PDB entry 3M6S | X-ray diffraction, 2.80 A resolution | chains A and E of the 6 polymer chains in the assembly

# Chain A (and E)
Protein: Hemagglutinin
Source organism: Influenza A virus
Notes: fragment: Hemagglutinin HA1; chain E of this document is another copy of the same molecule, construct and numbering; everything in this record applies to it too
UniProtKB: C5MV42 (C5MV42_9INFA); residues 1-327 here correspond to UniProt positions 18-344 (UniProt number = residue number + 17)
Sequence (331 residues; numbered -3 to 327; the number before each row is that of its first residue; numbers below 1 keep their minus sign (Ala-3 is residue -3)):
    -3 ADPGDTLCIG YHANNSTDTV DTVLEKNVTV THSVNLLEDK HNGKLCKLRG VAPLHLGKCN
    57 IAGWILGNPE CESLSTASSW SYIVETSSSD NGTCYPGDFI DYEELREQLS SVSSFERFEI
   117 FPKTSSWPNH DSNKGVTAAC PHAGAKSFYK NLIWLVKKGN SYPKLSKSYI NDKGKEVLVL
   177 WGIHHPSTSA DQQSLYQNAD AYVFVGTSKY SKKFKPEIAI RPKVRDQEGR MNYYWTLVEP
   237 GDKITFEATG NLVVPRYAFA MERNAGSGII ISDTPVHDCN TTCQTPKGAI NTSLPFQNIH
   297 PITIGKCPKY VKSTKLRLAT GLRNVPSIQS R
Unresolved in the structure: -3, 323-327 (chain E: -3 to -1, 323-327)
Sequence notes: expression tag (-3 to 0)
Disulfide bonds: Cys42-Cys275, Cys55-Cys67, Cys90-Cys136, Cys279-Cys303
Covalent attachments: N-acetylglucosamine (NAG) linked to Asn87
What the authors report for this chain:
  - post-translational modification sites: Asn23, Asn87, Asn276
  - mutagenesis - D222G, D222N: unchanged binding to alpha2-6
  - mutagenesis - D222G, D222N: increased binding to sulfated alpha2-3 sialylglycans

# How chain A and chain E interact
Pairs across the interface - 15 pairs, chain A then chain E:
  Asp94(A) - Lys205(E)
  Lys211(A) - Lys211(E)
  Glu213(A) - Lys208(E)
  Glu213(A) - Lys209(E)  hydrogen bond (side chain-backbone)
  Ala215(A) - Phe200(E)  hydrophobic
  Ala215(A) - Glu243(E)
  Ile216(A) - Phe200(E)
  Ile216(A) - Thr241(E)
  Arg217(A) - Phe200(E)
  Arg217(A) - Ser207(E)  hydrogen bond
  Pro218(A) - Gly202(E)
  Pro218(A) - Thr203(E)
  Pro218(A) - Lys239(E)
  Val220(A) - Ser204(E)
  Arg226(A) - Thr203(E)  hydrogen bond (side chain-backbone)
Also at the interface, not in a pair above, chain A (10 interface residues in all): Pro212

# Overview
Chain A and chain E form an interface of 10 and 12 residues respectively, with 3 hydrogen bonds. Among the
polar pairs are Glu213(A)-Lys209(E), Arg217(A)-Ser207(E) and Arg226(A)-Thr203(E). N-acetylglucosamine is
covalently linked to Asn87(A). The paper reports that D222G and D222N of chain A increase binding to sulfated
alpha2-3 sialylglycans; modification sites Asn23(A), Asn87(A) and Asn276(A).
Chain A and chain E are both Hemagglutinin (Influenza A virus); the structure, Crystal structure of H1N1pdm
Hemagglutinin, was determined by X-ray diffraction.
